PDB entry 3K9F | X-ray diffraction, 2.90 A resolution | chains B and G of the 8 polymer chains in the assembly

== Chain B ==
Molecule: DNA topoisomerase 4 subunit A
Source organism: Streptococcus pneumoniae
Notes: EC 5.99.1.-
UniProt: P72525 (PARC_STRPN); residues 1-488 here = UniProt positions 1-488
Amino-acid sequence (496 residues; numbered 1 to 496; the number before each row is that of its first residue):
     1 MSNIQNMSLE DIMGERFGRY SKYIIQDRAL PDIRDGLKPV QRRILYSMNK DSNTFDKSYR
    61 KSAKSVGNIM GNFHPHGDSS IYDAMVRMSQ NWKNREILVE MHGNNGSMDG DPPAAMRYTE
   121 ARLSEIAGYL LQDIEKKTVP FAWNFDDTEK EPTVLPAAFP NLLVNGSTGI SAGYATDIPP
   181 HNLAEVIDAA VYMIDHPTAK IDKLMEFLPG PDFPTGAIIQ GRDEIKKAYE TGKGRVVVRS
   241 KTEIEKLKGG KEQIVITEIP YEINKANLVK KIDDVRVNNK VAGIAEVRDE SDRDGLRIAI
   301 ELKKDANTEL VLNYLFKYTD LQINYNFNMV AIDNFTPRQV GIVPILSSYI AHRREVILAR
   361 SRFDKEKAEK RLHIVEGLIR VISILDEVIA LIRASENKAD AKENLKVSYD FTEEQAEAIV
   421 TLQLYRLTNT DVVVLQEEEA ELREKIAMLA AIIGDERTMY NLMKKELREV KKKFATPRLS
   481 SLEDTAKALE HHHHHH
Not modelled in the structure: 1-2, 484-496
Construct notes: expression tag (489-496)
UniProt features mapped onto this chain:
  - active site: Tyr-118 (O-(5'-phospho-DNA)-tyrosine intermediate)
  - site: Lys-38 (Interaction with DNA), His-74 (Interaction with DNA), His-76 (Interaction with DNA), Arg-87 (Interaction with DNA), Lys-93 (Interaction with DNA), Arg-117 (Transition state stabilizer)
What the authors report for this chain:
  - binding site for Levofloxacin: Ser-79, Arg-117
  - binding site for the 15-nt DNA strand: Ile-170

== Chain G ==
Molecule: 15-nt DNA strand
Sequence (15 nucleotides; each row starts with the number of its first residue):
     1 CTGTTTTACG TGCAT
Not modelled in the structure: 1-8

== How chain B and chain G interact ==
Contacting residue pairs - 19 pairs, chain B then chain G:
  Arg-28(B) / DC13(G)  phosphate contact
  Arg-28(B) / DA14(G)  salt bridge to the phosphate
  Lys-38(B) / DC13(G)  salt bridge to the phosphate
  Val-40(B) / DC13(G)  phosphate contact
  Val-40(B) / DA14(G)  phosphate contact
  His-74(B) / DA14(G)  salt bridge to the phosphate
  His-76(B) / DA14(G)  hydrogen bond to the phosphate
  His-76(B) / DT15(G)  salt bridge to the phosphate
  Gly-77(B) / DT15(G)  hydrogen bond to the phosphate
  Ser-80(B) / DA14(G)  phosphate contact
  Ser-80(B) / DT15(G)  phosphate contact
  Ala-84(B) / DC13(G)  phosphate contact
  Arg-87(B) / DG12(G)  salt bridge to the phosphate
  Arg-87(B) / DC13(G)  phosphate contact
  Lys-93(B) / DG12(G)  salt bridge to the phosphate
  Thr-168(B) / DG12(G)  sugar contact
  Thr-168(B) / DC13(G)  phosphate contact
  Ile-170(B) / DT11(G)  base contact
  Ile-170(B) / DG12(G)  base contact
Interface residues without a listed pair, chain B (15 interface residues in all): Gln-41, Pro-75, Ser-79

== In short ==
15 residues of chain B face 5 of chain G across their interface; the contacts include 2 hydrogen bonds and 6
salt bridges. Polar contacts include His-76(B)/DA14(G), Gly-77(B)/DT15(G) and Arg-28(B)/DA14(G). From the
paper: a binding site for Levofloxacin at Ser-79(B) and Arg-117(B); a binding site for the 15-nt DNA strand at
Ile-170(B).
Here chain B is DNA topoisomerase 4 subunit A (Streptococcus pneumoniae) and chain G is a 15-nt DNA strand.
Entry 3K9F (Detailed structural insight into the quinolone-DNA cleavage complex of type IIA topoisomerases)
was determined by X-ray diffraction, deposited together with 3KSA, 3KSB and 3LTN.
